PDB entry 3P3C | X-ray diffraction, 1.25 A resolution | chain A

== Chain A ==
Protein: UDP-3-O-[3-hydroxymyristoyl] N-acetylglucosamine deacetylase
From: Aquifex aeolicus
Notes: EC 3.5.1.-
UniProtKB: O67648 (LPXC_AQUAE); residues 2-275 here = UniProt positions 2-275
Chain sequence (274 residues; row label = number of the first residue in the row):
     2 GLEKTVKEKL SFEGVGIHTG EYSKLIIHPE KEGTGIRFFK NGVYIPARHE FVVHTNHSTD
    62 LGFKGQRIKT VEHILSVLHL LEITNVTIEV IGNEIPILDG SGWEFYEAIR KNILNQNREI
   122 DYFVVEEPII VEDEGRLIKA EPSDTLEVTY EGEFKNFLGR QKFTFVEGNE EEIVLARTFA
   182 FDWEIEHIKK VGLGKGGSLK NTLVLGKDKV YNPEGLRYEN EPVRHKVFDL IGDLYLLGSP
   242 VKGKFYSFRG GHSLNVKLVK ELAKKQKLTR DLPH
Disordered / not traced: 274-275
Construct notes: engineered mutation Ala181 (Cys in O67648)
Bound ions: Zn2+: His74, His226, Asp230 (together with 3P3)
Ligand contacts: 3P3 (N-[(1S,2R)-2-hydroxy-1-(hydroxycarbamoyl)propyl]-4-(4-phenylbuta-1,3-diyn-1-yl)benzamide): Ile18, His19, His58, Glu73, His74, Thr179, Phe180, Ala181, Ile186, Ile189, Lys190, Gly198, Ser199, Leu200, Thr203, Val205, His226, Lys227, Asp230, His253
Curated features (UniProtKB/Swiss-Prot):
  - active site: His253 (Proton donor)
  - binding site (Zn(2+)): His74, His226, Asp230
  - mutagenesis: His19 (H19A: 20-fold decrease in activity. 2-fold decrease in zinc content; H19Q: 2-fold decrease in activity; H19Y: 22-fold decrease in activity), Glu73 (E73A: 10-fold decrease in activity. 3.6-fold decrease in zinc content; E73Q: Loss of activity), His74 (H74A: Almost loss of activity. 10-fold decrease in zinc content; H74Q: Almost loss of activity), Glu95 (E95A/N/S: Almost no change in activity), Asp100 (D100A/N/S: Almost no change in activity), Glu222 (E222A: 20-fold decrease in activity; E222N: Loss of activity; E222S: 15-fold decrease in activity), His226 (H226A: 720-fold decrease in activity. 16.6-fold decrease in zinc content), Asp234 (D234A: Almost loss of activity. 1.5-fold decrease in zinc content; D234N: 29-fold decrease in activity; D234S: Loss of activity), His253 (H253A: Loss of activity. 4.3-fold decrease in zinc content; H253Q: Loss of activity)

== Overview ==
Ligands of chain A: compound 3P3. His74, His226 and Asp230 form the Zn2+ site. From UniProt: active-site
residue His253, 3 Zn2+-binding residues and 9 mutagenesis sites.
Chain A is UDP-3-O-[3-hydroxymyristoyl] N-acetylglucosamine deacetylase (Aquifex aeolicus); the structure,
Crystal Structure of the Aquifex aeolicus LpxC/LPC-009 complex, was determined by X-ray diffraction (same
publication as 3P3E and 3P3G).
